5JW8 - chain A; structure by X-ray diffraction, 1.44 A resolution.

== Chain A ==
Name: Major pilin PilE
From: Neisseria meningitidis serogroup C
Reference sequence: C9X152 (C9X152_NEIM8); residues 29-161 here correspond to UniProt positions 36-168 (UniProt number = residue number + 7)
Amino-acid sequence (137 residues; numbered 25 to 161; the number before each row is that of its first residue):
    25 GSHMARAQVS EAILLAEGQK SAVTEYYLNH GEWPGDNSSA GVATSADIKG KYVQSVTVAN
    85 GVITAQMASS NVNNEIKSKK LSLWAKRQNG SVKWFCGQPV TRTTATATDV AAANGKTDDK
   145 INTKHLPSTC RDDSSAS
Disordered / not traced: 25-28
Construct notes: expression tag (25-28)
Disulfides: C120-C154
Reported in the primary citation:
  - post-translational modification sites: S63, S69 (citing earlier work)
  - contacts within the chain: W57-A129 (backbone contact)

== In short ==
The paper reports modification sites S63 and S69; contacts within the chain involving W57, A129 and C120 among
others.
Chain A is Major pilin PilE (Neisseria meningitidis serogroup C); the structure, Crystal structure of the Type
IV pilin subunit PilE from Neisseria meningitidis, was determined by X-ray diffraction (same publication as
5KUA).
